7VI9 - chains C and G of the 7 polymer chains in the assembly; structure by electron microscopy, 5.03 A resolution (low resolution: residue-level contacts below are approximate; hydrogen-bond / salt-bridge calls are withheld).

# Chain C (and G)
Protein: Major capsid protein
Source organism: Escherichia phage lambda
Notes: chain G of this document is another copy of the same molecule, construct and numbering; everything in this record applies to it too
Reference sequence: P03713 (CAPSD_LAMBD); residue numbers follow UniProt; this construct covers 1-341
Sequence (341 residues; each row starts with the number of its first residue):
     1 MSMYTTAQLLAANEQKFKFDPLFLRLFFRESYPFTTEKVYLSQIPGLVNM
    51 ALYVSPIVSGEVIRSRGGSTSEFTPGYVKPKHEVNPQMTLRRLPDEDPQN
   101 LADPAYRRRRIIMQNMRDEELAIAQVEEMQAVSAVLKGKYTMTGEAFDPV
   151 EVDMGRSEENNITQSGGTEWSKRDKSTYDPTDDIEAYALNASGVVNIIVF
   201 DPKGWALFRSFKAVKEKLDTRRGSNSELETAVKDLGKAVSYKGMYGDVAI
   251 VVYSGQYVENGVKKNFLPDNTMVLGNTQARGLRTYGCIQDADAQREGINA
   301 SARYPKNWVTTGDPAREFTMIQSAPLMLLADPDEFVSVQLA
Unresolved in the structure: 1-6

# How chain C and chain G interact
Residue-residue contacts - 7 pairs, chain C then chain G:
  G312(C) with W308(G)
  D313(C) with W308(G)
  A315(C) with Q289(G); D290(G); A291(G)
  R316(C) with Q289(G); A291(G)
Interface residues without a listed pair, chain C (5 interface residues in all): N85
Interface residues without a listed pair, chain G (9 interface residues in all): E37, K79, D292, Q294, Q322

# Summary
The interface between chain C and chain G involves 5 residues on one side and 9 on the other.
Both chains are Major capsid protein (Escherichia phage lambda). Entry 7VI9 (Cryo-EM structure of
bacteriophage lambda procapsid at 5.03 Angstrom) was determined by electron microscopy, deposited together
with 7VIA, 7VII and 7VIK.
